3IU7 - chain A; structure by X-ray diffraction, 1.40 A resolution.

Chain A:
Name: Methionine aminopeptidase
Organism: Mycobacterium tuberculosis
Notes: EC 3.4.11.18
UniProtKB: P0A5J2 (AMPM_MYCTU); numbering as in UniProt (aligned over 2-285)
Sequence (288 residues; row label = number of the first residue in the row; numbers below 1 keep their minus sign (Met-2 is residue -2)):
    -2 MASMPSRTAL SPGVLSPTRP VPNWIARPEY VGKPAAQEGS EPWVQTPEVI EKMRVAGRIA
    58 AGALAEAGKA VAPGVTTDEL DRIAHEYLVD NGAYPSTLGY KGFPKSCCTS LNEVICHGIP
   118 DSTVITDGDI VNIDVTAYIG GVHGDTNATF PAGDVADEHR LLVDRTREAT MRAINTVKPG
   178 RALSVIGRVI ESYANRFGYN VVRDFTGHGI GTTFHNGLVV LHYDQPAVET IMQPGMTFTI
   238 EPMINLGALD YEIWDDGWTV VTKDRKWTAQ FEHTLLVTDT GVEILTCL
Not modelled in the structure: -2 to 1
Sequence notes: expression tag (-2 to 1)
Metal / ion sites: Mn2+ site 1: Asp131, Asp142, Glu269 (together with 5-(2-chlorophenyl)furan-2-carboxylic acid); Mn2+ site 2: Asp142, His205, Glu238, Glu269 (together with 5-(2-chlorophenyl)furan-2-carboxylic acid)
Ligand contacts:
  - 5-(2-chlorophenyl)furan-2-carboxylic acid (FCD), molecule 1: Leu61, Thr143, Asn144, Ala145, Arg164, Thr167, Met168, Phe268, Glu269, His270
  - 5-(2-chlorophenyl)furan-2-carboxylic acid (FCD), molecule 2: Thr94, Tyr97, Lys98, Phe100, Cys105, His114, Asp131, Asp142, His205, Phe211, His212, Glu238, Trp255, Glu269
What the authors report for this chain:
  - conformationally variable residues: His114, Trp255

In short:
Ligands of chain A: 5-(2-chlorophenyl)furan-2-carboxylic acid. The Mn2+ site 1 is built by Asp131, Asp142 and
Glu269. The Mn2+ site 2 is built by Asp142, His205, Glu238 and Glu269. The paper reports conformational
variability at His114 and Trp255.
Chain A is Methionine aminopeptidase (Mycobacterium tuberculosis); the structure, M. tuberculosis methionine
aminopeptidase with Mn inhibitor A02, was determined by X-ray diffraction together with 3IU8 and 3IU9 from the
same study.
